PDB entry 3GBQ | solution NMR | chains A and B

== Chain A ==
Molecule: GRB2
Source organism: Mus musculus
Notes: fragment: n-terminal sh3 domain
UniProt: Q60631 (GRB2_MOUSE); numbering as in UniProt (aligned over 1-61)
Chain sequence (74 residues; numbered -8 to 65; the number before each row is that of its first residue; numbers below 1 keep their minus sign (Gly-8 is residue -8)):
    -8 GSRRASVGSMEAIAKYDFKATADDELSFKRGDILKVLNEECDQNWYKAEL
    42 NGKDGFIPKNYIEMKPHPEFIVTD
Unresolved in the structure: -8 to 0, 58-65
Differences from the reference sequence: conflict Glu60 (Trp in Q60631)
UniProt features mapped onto this chain:
  - modified residue: Met1 (N-acetylmethionine), Lys6 (N6-acetyllysine), Lys50 (N6-acetyllysine)

== Chain B ==
Molecule: Sos-1
Source organism: Mus musculus
UniProt: Q62245 (SOS1_MOUSE); residues 1-10 here correspond to UniProt positions 1135-1144 (UniProt number = residue number + 1134)
Chain sequence (12 residues; row label = number of the first residue in the row; numbering starts at 0):
     0 XVPPPVPPRRRX
Modified residues: ACE (acetyl group) at position 0; NH2 (amino group) at position 11

== How chain A and chain B interact ==
Pairs across the interface - 20 pairs, chain A then chain B:
  Tyr7(A) - Pro2(B)
  Tyr7(A) - Pro3(B)
  Phe9(A) - Val5(B)
  Glu16(A) - Arg8(B)
  Cys32(A) - Arg10(B)
  Asp33(A) - Arg10(B)
  Gln34(A) - Arg10(B)
  Asn35(A) - Pro6(B)
  Trp36(A) - Val5(B)
  Trp36(A) - Pro6(B)
  Trp36(A) - Arg8(B)
  Pro49(A) - Val5(B)
  Pro49(A) - Pro6(B)
  Asn51(A) - Pro3(B)
  Asn51(A) - Pro4(B)
  Asn51(A) - Val5(B)
  Asn51(A) - Pro6(B)
  Tyr52(A) - Pro2(B)
  Tyr52(A) - Pro3(B)
  Tyr52(A) - Val5(B)
Other interface residues (no listed pair), chain A (12 interface residues in all): Thr12
Other interface residues (no listed pair), chain B (8 interface residues in all): Pro7

== Overview ==
12 residues of chain A and 8 residues of chain B are in contact.
Here chain A is GRB2 and chain B is Sos-1, both from Mus musculus. Entry 3GBQ (Solution NMR structure of the
GRB2 N-terminal SH3 domain complexed with a ten-residue peptide derived from ...) was determined by solution
NMR, deposited together with 1GBQ, 2GBQ and 4GBQ.
